PDB entry 4LFS | X-ray diffraction, 0.97 A resolution | chain A

Chain A:
Protein: Potassium channel toxin ShK
Reference sequence: P29187 (TXSHK_STOHE); residue numbers follow UniProt; this construct covers 1-35
Amino-acid sequence (35 residues; each row starts with the number of its first residue):
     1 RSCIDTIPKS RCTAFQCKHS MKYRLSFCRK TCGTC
Swiss-Prot annotation at these positions:
  - site: Ile7 (Important residue for binding Kv1.3/KCNA3), Lys9 (Important residue for binding Kv1.3/KCNA3), Arg11 (Important residue for binding Kv1.3/KCNA3), Ser20 (Important residue for binding Kv1.3/KCNA3), Met21 (Important residue for binding Kv1.3/KCNA3), Lys22 (Key residue for binding both Kv1.2/KCNA2 and Kv1.3/KCNA3 (occludes the channel pore like a cork in a bottle)), Tyr23 (Important residue for binding Kv1.3/KCNA3), Phe27 (Important residue for binding Kv1.3/KCNA3)
Disulfides: Cys3-Cys35, Cys12-Cys28, Cys17-Cys32
Reported in the primary citation:
  - interface residues: Ser2, Thr6, Lys9, Arg11, His19, Cys32
  - contacts within the chain: Met21-Leu25 (hydrophobic contact)
  - conformationally variable residues: Lys9 to Arg11

Overview:
The paper reports interface residues Ser2, Thr6 and Lys9 among others; conformational variability at Lys9.
Chain A is Potassium channel toxin ShK; the structure, High resolution x-ray structure of racemic ShK toxin,
was determined by X-ray diffraction (same publication as 4LFQ).
